Entry 6HW7 (X-ray diffraction, 2.70 A resolution); this record covers chains Z and a of the 28 polymer chains in the assembly.

Chain Z:
Protein: Proteasome subunit beta type-6
Organism: Saccharomyces cerevisiae S288C
Notes: EC 3.4.25.1
Reference sequence: P23724 (PSB6_YEAST); residues 1-222 here correspond to UniProt positions 20-241 (UniProt number = residue number + 19)
Amino-acid sequence (222 residues; row label = number of the first residue in the row):
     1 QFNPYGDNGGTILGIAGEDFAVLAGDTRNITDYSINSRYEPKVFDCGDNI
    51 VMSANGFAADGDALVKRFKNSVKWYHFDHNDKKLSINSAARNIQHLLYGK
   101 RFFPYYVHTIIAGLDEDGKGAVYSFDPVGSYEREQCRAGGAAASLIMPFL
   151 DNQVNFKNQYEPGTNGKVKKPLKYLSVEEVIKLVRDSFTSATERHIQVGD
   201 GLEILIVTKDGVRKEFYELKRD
Bound ions: Mg2+: Thr192, His195, Val198
Ligand contacts: GTW (N-[(2S)-1-[[(2S)-1-[[(2S)-1-[4-(aminomethyl)phenyl]-4-methylsulfonyl-butan-2-yl]amino]-3-cyclohexyl-1-oxidanylidene-propan-2-yl]amino]-4-methyl-1-oxidanylidene-pentan-2-yl]-2-methyl-1,3-thiazole-5-carboxamide): Asp126, Pro127, Val128, Ser130

Chain a:
Protein: Proteasome subunit beta type-7
Organism: Saccharomyces cerevisiae S288C
Notes: EC 3.4.25.1
Reference sequence: P30657 (PSB7_YEAST); residues -12 to 233 here correspond to UniProt positions 21-266 (UniProt number = residue number + 33)
Amino-acid sequence (246 residues; each row starts with the number of its first residue; numbers below 1 keep their minus sign (Thr-12 is residue -12)):
   -12 TQIANAGASPMVNTQQPIVTGTSVISMKYDNGVIIAADNLGSYGSLLRFN
    38 GVERLIPVGDNTVVGISGDISDMQHIERLLKDLVTENAYDNPLADAEEAL
    88 EPSYIFEYLATVMYQRRSKMNPLWNAIIVAGVQSNGDQFLRYVNLLGVTY
   138 SSPTLATGFGAHMANPLLRKVVDRESDIPKTTVQVAEEAIVNAMRVLYYR
   188 DARSSRNFSLAIIDKNTGLTFKKNLQVENMKWDFAKDIKGYGTQKI
Not modelled in the structure: -12 to 0

How chain Z and chain a interact:
Residue-residue contacts (42; chain Z residue first):
  Gln1(Z) - Thr1(a)  hydrogen bond
  Phe2(Z) - Thr1(a)
  Phe2(Z) - Arg104(a)
  Phe2(Z) - Met107(a)
  Phe2(Z) - Pro109(a)  hydrophobic
  Phe2(Z) - Trp111(a)  hydrophobic
  Phe2(Z) - Leu132(a)  hydrophobic
  Asn3(Z) - Leu133(a)
  Pro4(Z) - Arg104(a)  hydrogen bond (backbone-side chain)
  Pro4(Z) - Met107(a)  hydrophobic
  Pro4(Z) - Leu133(a)
  Tyr5(Z) - Arg104(a)
  Asn8(Z) - Val135(a)
  Asn29(Z) - Tyr137(a)
  Ser34(Z) - His149(a)  hydrogen bond
  Ile35(Z) - Arg156(a)  hydrogen bond (backbone-side chain)
  Asn36(Z) - Tyr137(a)  hydrogen bond
  Asn36(Z) - Ser139(a)
  Asn36(Z) - Leu142(a)
  Asn36(Z) - Arg156(a)
  Ser37(Z) - Ser138(a)  hydrogen bond (side chain-backbone)
  Glu40(Z) - Arg128(a)  salt bridge
  Glu40(Z) - Tyr137(a)
  Glu40(Z) - Ser138(a)  hydrogen bond (side chain-backbone)
  Phe57(Z) - Arg104(a)
  Phe57(Z) - Leu133(a)
  Phe57(Z) - Val135(a)  hydrophobic
  Ala59(Z) - Tyr101(a)
  Ala59(Z) - Leu133(a)
  Ala59(Z) - Gly134(a)
  Ala59(Z) - Val135(a)
  Asp60(Z) - Tyr101(a)  hydrogen bond
  Asp60(Z) - Arg104(a)  salt bridge
  Asp62(Z) - Thr136(a)  hydrogen bond
  Ala63(Z) - Tyr101(a)
  Lys66(Z) - Glu94(a)  salt bridge
  Phe103(Z) - Arg104(a)
  Phe103(Z) - Ser105(a)
  Tyr105(Z) - Tyr101(a)
  Glu218(Z) - Arg161(a)  salt bridge
  Arg221(Z) - Asp160(a)  salt bridge
  Arg221(Z) - Arg161(a)
Also at the interface, not in a pair above, chain Z (24 interface residues in all): Gly6, Tyr39
Also at the interface, not in a pair above, chain a (23 interface residues in all): Ala148

Summary:
24 residues of chain Z face 23 of chain a across their interface; the contacts include 9 hydrogen bonds and 5
salt bridges. Polar pairs include Glu40(Z)-Arg128(a), Asp60(Z)-Arg104(a) and Lys66(Z)-Glu94(a). Chain Z binds
compound GTW. Thr192(Z), His195(Z) and Val198(Z) coordinate Mg2+.
Here chain Z is Proteasome subunit beta type-6 and chain a is Proteasome subunit beta type-7, both from
Saccharomyces cerevisiae S288C. Entry 6HW7 (Yeast 20S proteasome in complex with 29) was determined by X-ray
diffraction, deposited together with 6HTB, 6HTC, 6HTD, 6HTP, 6HTR, 6HUB and 30 further entries.
